PDB entry 8YPZ | X-ray diffraction, 3.00 A resolution | chains C and D of the 6 polymer chains in the assembly

== Chain C (and D) ==
Name: Ribose-phosphate pyrophosphokinase 1
From: Homo sapiens
Notes: EC 2.7.6.1; chain D of this document is another copy of the same molecule, construct and numbering; everything in this record applies to it too
Reference sequence: P60891 (PRPS1_HUMAN); residues 2-318 here = UniProt positions 2-318
Amino-acid sequence (318 residues; row label = number of the first residue in the row):
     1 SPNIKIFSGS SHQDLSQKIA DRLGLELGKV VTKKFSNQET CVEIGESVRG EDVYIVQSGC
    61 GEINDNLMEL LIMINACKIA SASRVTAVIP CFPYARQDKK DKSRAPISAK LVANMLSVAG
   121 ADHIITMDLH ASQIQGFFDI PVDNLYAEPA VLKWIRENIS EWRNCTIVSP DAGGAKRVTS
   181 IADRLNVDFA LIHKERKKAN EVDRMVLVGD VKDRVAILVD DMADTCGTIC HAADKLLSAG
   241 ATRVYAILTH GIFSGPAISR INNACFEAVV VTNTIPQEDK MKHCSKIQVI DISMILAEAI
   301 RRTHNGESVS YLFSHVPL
Unresolved in the structure: 1, 196-203 (chain D: 1-2, 195-203, 306-318)
Differences from the reference sequence: expression tag (1)
Residues lining bound ligands:
  - AMP-CPP (APC; diphosphomethylphosphonic acid adenosyl ester), molecule 1: Phe35, Asn37, Glu39
  - AMP-CPP (APC), molecule 2: Arg96, Gln97, Lys99, Asp101, His130, Asp224
  - GDP (guanosine-5'-diphosphate), molecule 1: Ser47, Arg49, Ile79, Ala80
  - GDP, molecule 2: Lys100, Ser103, Arg104
  - GDP, molecule 3: Gln135, Val142, Asp143, Asn144, Tyr146, Ser308, Val309, Ser310, Phe313
  - 5-O-phosphono-alpha-D-ribofuranose (HSX): Lys194, Met222, Ala223, Asp224, Thr225, Cys226, Gly227, Thr228, Ile229
UniProt features mapped onto this chain:
  - region: Lys212 to Gly227 (Binding of phosphoribosylpyrophosphate)
  - binding site (ATP): Arg96 to Asp101, His130
  - binding site (Mg(2+)): Asp128, His130, Asp139, Asp143
Reported in the primary citation:
  - mutagenesis - R96A: abolished catalytic activity (proposed by the authors, not directly observed)

== Chain C / chain D interface ==
Residue-residue contacts (53):
  Asp98(C) - Gln133(D)  hydrogen bond
  Lys99(C) - Ser132(D)
  Lys99(C) - Gln133(D)
  Lys99(C) - Gln135(D)
  Lys100(C) - Gln135(D)  hydrogen bond (backbone-side chain)
  Ile107(C) - Gln135(D)
  Ile107(C) - Gly136(D)
  Lys110(C) - Gly136(D)  hydrogen bond (side chain-backbone)
  Lys110(C) - Phe137(D)
  Lys110(C) - Phe138(D)  hydrogen bond (side chain-backbone)
  Lys110(C) - Asp139(D)  salt bridge
  Asn114(C) - Asp139(D)  hydrogen bond
  Ala131(C) - Gln133(D)
  Ser132(C) - Lys99(D)
  Gln133(C) - Asp98(D)  hydrogen bond
  Gln133(C) - Ala131(D)
  Gln133(C) - Gln133(D)
  Gln133(C) - Phe137(D)
  Gln135(C) - Lys99(D)
  Gln135(C) - Lys100(D)  hydrogen bond (side chain-backbone)
  Gln135(C) - Ile107(D)
  Gly136(C) - Ile107(D)
  Gly136(C) - Lys110(D)  hydrogen bond (backbone-side chain)
  Gly136(C) - Phe137(D)
  Phe137(C) - Gln133(D)
  Phe137(C) - Gly136(D)
  Phe137(C) - Phe137(D)  hydrophobic
  Phe138(C) - Lys110(D)  hydrogen bond (backbone-side chain)
  Asp139(C) - Lys110(D)
  Asp139(C) - Asn114(D)  hydrogen bond
  Ala172(C) - Lys176(D)
  Ala172(C) - Thr179(D)
  Gly173(C) - Lys176(D)
  Ala175(C) - Ala172(D)
  Lys176(C) - Ala172(D)
  Lys176(C) - Gly173(D)
  Thr179(C) - Ala172(D)
  Thr179(C) - His193(D)
  Asp183(C) - His193(D)  salt bridge
  Phe189(C) - His193(D)
  Phe189(C) - Val206(D)  hydrophobic
  Phe189(C) - Val208(D)  hydrophobic
  Leu191(C) - Leu191(D)  hydrophobic
  His193(C) - Thr179(D)
  His193(C) - Asp183(D)  salt bridge
  His193(C) - Phe189(D)
  Lys194(C) - Asp183(D)
  Glu195(C) - Asp183(D)
  Val208(C) - Phe189(D)  hydrophobic
  Val208(C) - Val208(D)
  Gly209(C) - Val208(D)
  Ser308(C) - Arg104(D)  hydrogen bond
  Ser310(C) - Ser103(D)  hydrogen bond
Interface residues without a listed pair, chain C (32 interface residues in all): Asp101, Tyr146, Val206
Interface residues without a listed pair, chain D (31 interface residues in all): Asp101, Tyr146, Ala175, Lys194, Gly209

== Summary ==
The interface between chain C and chain D involves 32 residues on one side and 31 on the other; the contacts
include 12 hydrogen bonds and 3 salt bridges. Polar contacts include Lys110(C)-Asp139(D), Asp183(C)-His193(D)
and Asp98(C)-Gln133(D). The paper reports that R96A of chain C abolishes catalytic activity.
Both chains are Ribose-phosphate pyrophosphokinase 1 (Homo sapiens). Entry 8YPZ (Crystal strcture of human
phosphoribosyl pyrophosphate synthetase 1 (PRPS1) in complex with GDP) was determined by X-ray diffraction
(same publication as 8YPY and 8YQ0).
